Entry 3CCV (X-ray diffraction, 2.90 A resolution); this record covers chains T and 0 of the 31 polymer chains in the assembly.

== Chain T ==
Name: 50S ribosomal protein L24P
Organism: Haloarcula marismortui
UniProtKB: P10972 (RL24_HALMA); residues 0-119 here correspond to UniProt positions 1-120 (UniProt number = residue number + 1)
Sequence (120 residues; numbered 0 to 119; the number before each row is that of its first residue; numbering starts at 0):
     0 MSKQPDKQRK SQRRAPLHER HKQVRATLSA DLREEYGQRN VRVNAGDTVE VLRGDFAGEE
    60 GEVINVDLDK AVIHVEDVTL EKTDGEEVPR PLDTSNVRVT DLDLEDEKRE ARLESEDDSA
Disordered / not traced: 0
Ion coordination: Sr2+: Asp68 (shared with A86(0) of chain 0); Na+: Ser94, Asn95 (shared with U308(0), U335(0), C342(0) of chain 0); Mg2+: Leu112, Ser114, Asp117

== Chain 0 ==
Molecule: 23S ribosomal RNA
Organism: Haloarcula marismortui
Notes: engineered mutation(s): G2099A, G2616A
Sequence (2923 nucleotides; row label = number of the first residue in the row):
     1 GUUGGCUACU AUGCCAGCUG GUGGAUUGCU CGGCUCAGGC GCUGAUGAAG GACGUGCCAA
    61 GCUGCGAUAA GCUGUGGGGA GCCGCACGGA GGCGAAGAAC CACAGAUUUC CGAAUGAGAA
   121 UCUCUCUAAC AAUUGCUUCG CGCAAUGAGG AACCCCGAGA ACUGAAACAU CUCAGUAUCG
   181 GGAGGAACAG AAAACGCAAC GUGAUGUCGU UAGUAACCGC GAGUGAACGC GAUACAGCCC
   241 AAACCGAAGC CCUCACGGGC AAUGUGGUGU CAGGGCUACC UCUCAUCAGC CGACCGUCUU
   301 CACGAAGUCU CUUGGAAUAG AGCGUGAUAC AGGGUGACAA CCCCGUACUG AAGACCAGUA
   361 CGCUGUGCGG UAGUGCCAGA GUAGCGGGGG UUGGAUAUCC CUCGCGAAUA ACGCAGGCAU
   421 CGACUGCGAA GGCUAAACAC AACCUGAGAC CGAUAGUGAA CAAGUAGUGU GAACGAACGC
   481 UGCAAAGUAC CCUCAGAAGG GAGGCGAAAU AGAGCAUGAA AUCAGUUGGC GAUCGAGCGA
   541 CAGGGCAUAC AAGGUCCCUU GACGAAUGAC CGAGACGCGA GUCUCCAGUA AGACUCACGG
   601 GAAGCCGAUG UUCUGUCGUA CGUUUUGAAA AACGAGCCAG GGAGUGUGUC UGUAUGGCAA
   661 GUCUAACCGG AGUAUCCGGG GAGGCACAGG GAAACCGACA UGGCCGCAGG GCUUUGCCCG
   721 AGGGCCGCCG UCUUCAAGGG CGGGGAGCCA UGUGGACACG ACCCGAAUCC GGACGAUCUA
   781 CGCAUGGACA AGAUGAAGCG UGCCGAAAGG CACGUGGAAG UCUGUUAGAG UUGGUGUCCU
   841 ACAAUACCCU CUCGUGAUCU AUGUGUAGGG GUGAAAGGCC CAUCGAGUCC GGCAACAGCU
   901 GGUUCCAAUC GAAACAUGUC GAAGCAUGAC CUCCGCCGAG GUAGUCUGUG AGGUAGAGCG
   961 ACCGAUUGGU GUGUCCGCCU CCGAGAGGAG UCGGCACACC UGUCAAACUC CAAACUUACA
  1021 GACGCUGUUU GACGCGGGGA UUCCGGUGCG CGGGGUAAGC CUGUGUACCA GGAGGGGAAC
  1081 AACCCAGAGA UAGGUUAAGG UCCCCAAGUG UGGAUUAAGU GUAAUCCUCU GAAGGUGGUC
  1141 UCGAGCCCUA GACAGCCGGG AGGUGAGCUU AGAAGCAGCU ACCCUCUAAG AAAAGCGUAA
  1201 CAGCUUACCG GCCGAGGUUU GAGGCGCCCA AAAUGAUCGG GACUCAAAUC CACCACCGAG
  1261 ACCUGUCCGU ACCACUCAUA CUGGUAAUCG AGUAGAUUGG CGCUCUAAUU GGAUGGAAGC
  1321 AGGGGCGAGA GCUCCUGUGG ACCGAUUAGU GACGAAAAUC CUGGCCAUAG UAGCAGCGAU
  1381 AGUCGGGUGA GAACCCCGAC GGCCUAAUGG AUAAGGGUUC CUCAGCACUG CUGAUCAGCU
  1441 GAGGGUUAGC CGGUCCUAAG UCUCACCGCA ACUCGACUGA GACGAAAUGG GAAACAGGUU
  1501 AAUAUUCCUG UGCCAUCAUG CAGUGAAAGU UGACGCCCUG GGGUCGAUCA CGCCGGGCAU
  1561 UCGCCCGGUC GAACCGUCCA ACUCCGUGGA AGCCGUAAUG GCAGGAAGCG GACGAACGGC
  1621 GGCAUAGGGA AACGUGAUUC AACCUGGGGC CCAUGAAAAG ACGAGCAUGA UGUCCGUACC
  1681 GAGAACCGAC ACAGGUGUCC AUGGCGGCGA AAGCCAAGGC CUGUCGGGAG CAACCAACGU
  1741 UAGGGAAUUC GGCAAGUUAG UCCCGUACCU UCGGAAGAAG GGAUGCCUGC UCCGGAACGG
  1801 AGCAGGUCGC AGUGACUCGG AAGCUCGGAC UGUCUAGUAA CAACAUAGGU GACCGCAAAU
  1861 CCGCAAGGAC UCGUACGGUC ACUGAAUCCU GCCCAGUGCA GGUAUCUGAA CACCUCGUAC
  1921 AAGAGGACGA AGGACCUGUC AACGGCGGGG GUAACUAUGA CCCUCUUAAG GUAGCGUAGU
  1981 ACCUUGCCGC AUCAGUAGCG GCUUGCAUGA AUGGAUUAAC CAGAGCUUCA CUGUCCCAAC
  2041 GUUGGGCCCG GUGAACUGUA CAUUCCAGUG CGGAGUCUGG AGACACCCAG GGGGAAGCAA
  2101 AGACCCUAUG GAGCUUUACU GCAGGCUGUC GCUGAGACGU GGUCGCCGAU GUGCAGCAUA
  2161 GGUAGGAGUC GUUACAGAGG UACCCGCGCU AGCGGGCCAC CCAGACAACA GUGAAAUACU
  2221 ACCCGUCGGU GACUGCGACU CUCACUCCGG GAGGAGGACA CCGAUAGCCG GGCAGUUUGA
  2281 CUGGGGCGGU ACGCGCUCGA AAAGAUAUCG AGCGCGCCCU AUGGUCAUCU CAGCCGGGAC
  2341 AGAGACCCGG CGAAGAGUGC AAGAGCAAAA GAUGACUUGA CAGUGUUCUU CCCAACGAGG
  2401 AACGCUGACG CGAAAGCGUG GUCUAGCGAA CCAAUUAGCC UGCUUGAUGC GGGCAAUUGA
  2461 UGACAGAAAA GCUACCCUAG GGAUAACAGA GUCGUCACUC GCAAGAGCAC AUAUCGACCG
  2521 AGUGGCUUGC UACCUCGAUG UCGGUUCCCU CCAUCCUGCC CGUGCAGAAG CGGGCAAGGG
  2581 UGAGGUUGUU CGCCUAUUAA AGGAGGUCGU GAGCUAGGUU UAGACCGUCG UGAGACAGGU
  2641 CGGCUGCUAU CUACUGGGUG UGUAAUGGUG UCUGACAAGA ACGACCGUAU AGUACGAGAG
  2701 GAACUACGGU UGGUGGCCAC UGGUGUACCG GUUGUUCGAG AGAGCACGUG CCGGGUAGCC
  2761 ACGCCACACG GGGUAAGAGC UGAACGCAUC UAAGCUCGAA ACCCACUUGG AAAAGAGACA
  2821 CCGCCGAGGU CCCGCGUACA AGACGCGGUC GAUAGACUCG GGGUGUGCGC GUCGAGGUAA
  2881 CGAGACGUUA AGCCCACGAG CACUAACAGA CCAAAGCCAU CAU
Disordered / not traced: 1-9, 126-127, 715, 971-998, 1560, 1952-1963, 2137-2236, 2339-2343, 2665-2666, 2915-2923
Modified / non-standard residues: 1MA (6-hydro-1-methyladenosine-5'-monophosphate) at position 628, OMU (o2'-methyluridine 5'-monophosphate) at position 2587, OMG (o2'-methylguanosine-5'-monophosphate) at position 2588, UR3 (3-methyluridine-5'-monophoshate) at position 2619, PSU (pseudouridine-5'-monophosphate) at position 2621
Ion coordination: Na+ site 1 near U12 (its only coordinating residue here); Mg2+ site 1 near G28 (its only coordinating residue here); Na+ site 2: C40, G41, C443; Na+ site 3: G56, G61; Sr2+ site 1: A86 (shared with Asp68(T) of chain T); Na+ site 4 near U108 (its only coordinating residue here); Mg2+ site 2 near U115 (its only coordinating residue here); Na+ site 5: C130, U146; Na+ site 6: C141, G142; Sr2+ site 2: G147, A183 (shared with 1 residue of chain M); Mg2+ site 3: C162, U2276; K+ site 1: C162, U163, U172; 53 more Na+ sites not listed; 68 more Mg2+ sites not listed; 58 more Sr2+ sites not listed; 1 more K+ sites not listed

== Chain T / chain 0 interface ==
Contacting residue pairs (115; chain T residue first):
  Ser1(T) with A331(0), base contact; G446(0), phosphate contact; A447(0), hydrogen bond to the phosphate
  Lys2(T) with G332(0), hydrogen bond to the sugar; A447(0), hydrogen bond to the phosphate; G448(0), salt bridge to the phosphate
  Gln3(T) with G332(0), sugar contact; A447(0), base contact; G448(0), hydrogen bond to the phosphate
  Pro4(T) with G332(0), sugar contact; G333(0), sugar contact
  Asp5(T) with U30(0), hydrogen bond to the sugar; C31(0), phosphate contact
  Lys6(T) with G446(0), salt bridge to the phosphate
  Gln7(T) with G332(0), hydrogen bond to the base; G333(0), sugar contact
  Arg8(T) with U30(0), salt bridge to the phosphate; C31(0), salt bridge to the phosphate; G333(0), phosphate contact; G334(0), salt bridge to the phosphate
  Lys9(T) with G32(0), salt bridge to the phosphate
  Gln11(T) with G333(0), hydrogen bond to the sugar; G334(0), sugar contact
  Arg12(T) with C31(0), salt bridge to the phosphate
  Arg13(T) with C31(0), hydrogen bond to the phosphate; G32(0), salt bridge to the phosphate
  Pro15(T) with C100(0), sugar contact; C101(0), sugar contact
  Leu16(T) with C82(0), phosphate contact; A99(0), sugar contact; C100(0), hydrogen bond to the sugar
  His17(T) with G77(0), base contact; A99(0), base contact; C100(0), hydrogen bond to the sugar; C101(0), sugar contact
  His20(T) with G78(0), sugar contact; G79(0), sugar contact; A99(0), hydrogen bond to the base
  Lys21(T) with C343(0), hydrogen bond to the sugar; C344(0), phosphate contact; G345(0), salt bridge to the phosphate
  Arg24(T) with C343(0), sugar contact; C344(0), salt bridge to the phosphate
  Thr26(T) with C342(0), phosphate contact; C343(0), hydrogen bond to the phosphate
  Arg32(T) with U308(0), salt bridge to the phosphate
  Arg38(T) with A306(0), salt bridge to the phosphate; G307(0), salt bridge to the phosphate; U308(0), salt bridge to the phosphate; C343(0), phosphate contact
  Asn39(T) with C343(0), phosphate contact; C344(0), hydrogen bond to the phosphate
  Arg41(T) with A80(0), sugar contact; G81(0), salt bridge to the phosphate
  Val42(T) with G81(0), phosphate contact
  Asn43(T) with A80(0), hydrogen bond to the phosphate; G81(0), phosphate contact
  Ala44(T) with G81(0), hydrogen bond to the phosphate
  Leu51(T) with U308(0), base contact
  Arg52(T) with U308(0), hydrogen bond to the sugar; A316(0), phosphate contact; A317(0), phosphate contact; U318(0), salt bridge to the phosphate
  Gly53(T) with A316(0), phosphate contact; A317(0), phosphate contact; G336(0), base contact
  Asp54(T) with G315(0), hydrogen bond to the sugar; A316(0), sugar contact; G336(0), hydrogen bond to the base
  Val65(T) with G81(0), sugar contact; C82(0), phosphate contact
  Asp66(T) with C82(0), phosphate contact
  Leu67(T) with G81(0), phosphate contact; C82(0), hydrogen bond to the phosphate
  Asp68(T) with C82(0), phosphate contact; C87(0), phosphate contact
  Lys69(T) with C87(0), hydrogen bond to the base
  Leu79(T) with A484(0), sugar contact; A486(0), sugar contact
  Glu80(T) with A486(0), hydrogen bond to the sugar
  Lys81(T) with A486(0), salt bridge to the phosphate; G487(0), phosphate contact
  Thr82(T) with G487(0), hydrogen bond to the phosphate; U488(0), sugar contact; A489(0), base contact
  Asp83(T) with A489(0), sugar contact
  Val87(T) with A486(0), phosphate contact
  Arg89(T) with G336(0), base contact; C483(0), hydrogen bond to the base; A484(0), hydrogen bond to the sugar
  Pro90(T) with A484(0), sugar contact; A485(0), phosphate contact
  Asp92(T) with U335(0), sugar contact
  Ser94(T) with U308(0), base contact; G334(0), hydrogen bond to the base; U335(0), hydrogen bond to the sugar; C342(0), hydrogen bond to the sugar; C343(0), sugar contact
  Asn95(T) with U308(0), base contact; U335(0), hydrogen bond to the sugar; G336(0), hydrogen bond to the phosphate
  Arg97(T) with U308(0), sugar contact; C309(0), salt bridge to the phosphate
  Asp105(T) with A80(0), phosphate contact; A95(0), base contact; G97(0), hydrogen bond to the base
  Glu106(T) with G97(0), base contact
  Lys107(T) with G79(0), hydrogen bond to the base; G97(0), base contact
  Arg111(T) with G79(0), salt bridge to the phosphate; A80(0), salt bridge to the phosphate
  Asp116(T) with C303(0), sugar contact
  Asp117(T) with C303(0), phosphate contact
  Ser118(T) with C303(0), hydrogen bond to the phosphate; G304(0), phosphate contact
Interface residues without a listed pair, chain T (57 interface residues in all): Glu18, Ala25, Arg108
Interface residues without a listed pair, chain 0 (50 interface residues in all): C83, C85, C301, G452, G504

== Summary ==
The interface between chain T and chain 0 involves 57 residues on one side and 50 on the other, with 33
hydrogen bonds and 20 salt bridges. Among the polar pairs are Gln7(T)-G332(0), His20(T)-A99(0) and
Asp54(T)-G336(0). G147(0) and A183(0) coordinate Sr2+ site 2.
Here chain T is 50S ribosomal protein L24P and chain 0 is 23S ribosomal RNA, both from Haloarcula marismortui.
Entry 3CCV (Structure of Anisomycin resistant 50S Ribosomal Subunit: 23S rRNA mutation G2616A) was determined
by X-ray diffraction together with 3CC2, 3CC4, 3CC7, 3CCE, 3CCJ, 3CCL and 6 further entries from the same
study.
